Entry 8UCK (electron microscopy, 3.26 A resolution); this record covers chains a and b of the 10 polymer chains in the assembly.

# Chain a
Molecule: Cytochrome c oxidase subunit 1
Organism: Komagataella pastoris
UniProt: F2R0K8 (F2R0K8_KOMPC); numbering as in UniProt (aligned over 1-535)
Chain sequence (535 residues; numbered 1 to 535; the number before each row is that of its first residue):
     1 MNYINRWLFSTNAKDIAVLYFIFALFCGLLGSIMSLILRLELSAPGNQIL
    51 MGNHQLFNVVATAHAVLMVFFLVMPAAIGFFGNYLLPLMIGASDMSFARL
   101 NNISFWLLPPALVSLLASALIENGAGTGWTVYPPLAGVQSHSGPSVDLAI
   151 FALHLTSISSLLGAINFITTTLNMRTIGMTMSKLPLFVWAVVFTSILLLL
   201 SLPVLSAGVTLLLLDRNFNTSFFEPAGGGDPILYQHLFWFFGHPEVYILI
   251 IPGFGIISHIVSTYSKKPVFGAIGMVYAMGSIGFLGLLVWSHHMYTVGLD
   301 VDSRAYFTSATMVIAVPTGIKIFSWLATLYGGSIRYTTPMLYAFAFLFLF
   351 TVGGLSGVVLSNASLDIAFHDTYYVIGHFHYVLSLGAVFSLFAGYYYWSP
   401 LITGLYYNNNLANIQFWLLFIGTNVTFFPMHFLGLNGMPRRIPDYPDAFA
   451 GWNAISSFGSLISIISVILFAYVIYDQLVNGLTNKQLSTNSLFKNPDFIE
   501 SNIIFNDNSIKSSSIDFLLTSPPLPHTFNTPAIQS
Differences from the reference sequence: conflict Ile-4 (Met in F2R0K8), Ile-16 (Met in F2R0K8), Ile-22 (Met in F2R0K8), 34 further conflict positions vs the reference (F2R0K8) not listed
Metal / ion sites: Cu ion: His-243, His-293
Ligand contacts:
  - heme a (HEA), molecule 1: Phe-21, Ala-24, Leu-25, Gly-28, Leu-29, Ser-35, Leu-38, Arg-39, Leu-42, Phe-57, Ala-61, His-64, Ala-65, Met-68, Val-69, Leu-72, Trp-129, Tyr-373, Ile-376, Phe-379, His-380, Leu-383, Ser-384, Val-388, Leu-391, Phe-392, Tyr-395, Thr-426, Phe-427, Met-430, Arg-440, Arg-441, Ser-463, Val-467, Phe-470
  - heme a (HEA), molecule 2: Trp-129, Trp-239, His-243, Val-246, Tyr-247, Ile-250, His-292, His-293, Ile-314, Ala-315, Thr-318, Gly-319, Phe-323, Phe-350, Thr-351, Gly-354, Leu-355, Gly-357, Val-358, Leu-360, Ser-361, Asp-366, His-370, Val-375, His-378, Phe-379, Val-382, Leu-383, Arg-440
  - phosphatidylethanolamine (PTY), molecule 1: Ser-96, Phe-97, Ala-98, Arg-99, Leu-100, Ile-103, Ile-158, Leu-162
  - phosphatidylethanolamine (PTY), molecule 2: Phe-270, Ala-327, Tyr-330
  - phosphatidylethanolamine (PTY), molecule 3: Tyr-336, Phe-344, Trp-417, Phe-420, Ile-421

# Chain b
Molecule: Cytochrome c oxidase subunit 2
Organism: Komagataella pastoris
Chain sequence (236 residues; each row starts with the number of its first residue):
    14 DVPTPWGIFFQDSATPNMEGIIELHNNIMFYLVLILTFVSYILYTIIYNY
    64 SNATIVHKYMNHGQLIEIVWTTLPAVILLIIAFPSFILLYLCDEVISPAM
   114 TIKAIGLQWYWKYEYSDFINDDGEIVEFESYVIPEELLEDGQLRLLDVDA
   164 SVVVPVDTHIRFIVSSADVIHDFCVPALGVKVDASPGRLNQTSALIQREG
   214 VYYGQCSELCGVMHSAMPIKIEAVSLYEFINWLDEQ
Metal / ion sites: dinuclear copper ion: Cys-219, Cys-223, Met-230
Ligand contacts:
  - heme a (HEA): Ile-48, Val-52, Pro-87, Leu-91
  - phosphatidylethanolamine (PTY): Phe-51, Ile-55, Tyr-72, Met-73, Gly-76, Leu-78, Ile-79, Trp-83

# How chain a and chain b interact
Pairs across the interface (104):
  Pro-45(a) with Arg-157(b)
  His-54(a) with Val-225(b); Met-226(b)
  Asn-58(a) with Gly-224(b)
  Tyr-132(a) with Glu-221(b)
  Pro-134(a) with Val-182(b); Ile-183(b), hydrophobic
  Leu-135(a) with Cys-223(b)
  Pro-225(a) with Pro-199(b), hydrophobic
  Ile-232(a) with Arg-201(b)
  Lys-266(a) with Val-69(b)
  Lys-267(a) with His-70(b), hydrogen bond (side chain-backbone); Met-73(b), hydrogen bond (side chain-backbone); Asn-74(b), hydrogen bond
  Pro-268(a) with Asn-74(b)
  Phe-270(a) with Met-73(b); Asn-74(b); His-75(b)
  Gly-271(a) with Asn-74(b)
  Thr-296(a) with Lys-194(b); Asp-196(b), hydrogen bond (backbone-backbone)
  Val-297(a) with Asp-196(b); Arg-201(b); Asn-203(b), hydrogen bond (backbone-side chain)
  Gly-298(a) with Arg-201(b), hydrogen bond (backbone-side chain)
  Val-301(a) with Tyr-103(b), hydrophobic
  Asp-302(a) with Tyr-103(b), hydrogen bond
  Ala-305(a) with Phe-99(b)
  Thr-308(a) with Phe-99(b)
  Ser-309(a) with Phe-99(b)
  Met-312(a) with Leu-91(b)
  Val-316(a) with Leu-91(b), hydrophobic
  Ile-320(a) with Trp-83(b)
  Phe-323(a) with Trp-83(b), hydrophobic
  Leu-326(a) with Ile-59(b)
  Leu-329(a) with Ile-59(b)
  Tyr-330(a) with Ile-59(b), hydrophobic; Tyr-63(b), hydrogen bond
  Gly-331(a) with Ile-68(b)
  Gly-332(a) with Tyr-63(b)
  Ser-333(a) with Ala-66(b), hydrogen bond (side chain-backbone); Val-69(b)
  Ile-334(a) with Ile-59(b), hydrophobic; Tyr-63(b); Ser-64(b); Asn-65(b), hydrogen bond (backbone-backbone)
  Arg-335(a) with Asn-65(b)
  Tyr-336(a) with Ile-60(b); Ser-64(b)
  Phe-344(a) with Leu-56(b), hydrophobic; Ile-60(b), hydrophobic
  Phe-348(a) with Ser-53(b)
  Leu-355(a) with Leu-45(b)
  Val-359(a) with His-38(b); Leu-45(b), hydrophobic
  Asn-362(a) with Ile-41(b); Ser-98(b), hydrogen bond
  Ser-364(a) with Ile-34(b); Leu-101(b); Leu-102(b)
  Leu-365(a) with Ile-34(b); His-38(b); Ile-41(b), hydrophobic
  Ile-367(a) with Asn-30(b); Ile-34(b), hydrophobic; Gly-192(b); Lys-194(b)
  Phe-369(a) with Phe-23(b), hydrophobic
  His-370(a) with Lys-194(b); Glu-221(b)
  Asp-371(a) with Ser-220(b); Glu-221(b)
  Phe-432(a) with Gly-20(b); Ile-21(b)
  Leu-435(a) with Ile-21(b); Phe-22(b); Phe-23(b)
  Asn-436(a) with Pro-16(b); Thr-17(b), hydrogen bond (side chain-backbone); Phe-22(b); Gln-24(b), hydrogen bond (backbone-side chain)
  Pro-439(a) with Gln-218(b); Cys-219(b)
  Arg-440(a) with His-227(b), hydrogen bond (backbone-side chain)
  Arg-441(a) with Leu-222(b); His-227(b)
  Ile-442(a) with His-227(b); Ser-228(b)
  Pro-443(a) with Ser-228(b)
  Asp-444(a) with Arg-157(b), salt bridge; Ser-228(b)
  Tyr-445(a) with Arg-157(b), hydrogen bond (backbone-side chain)
  Pro-446(a) with Gln-218(b)
  Asp-447(a) with Arg-157(b), salt bridge
  Ala-448(a) with Pro-16(b), hydrophobic; Thr-17(b); Pro-18(b)
  Phe-449(a) with Pro-16(b), hydrophobic
  Gly-451(a) with Trp-19(b)
  Trp-452(a) with Trp-19(b), hydrophobic; Gly-20(b), hydrogen bond (side chain-backbone); Ile-21(b), hydrophobic
  Ile-455(a) with Trp-19(b), hydrophobic
  Phe-498(a) with Thr-67(b)
Interface residues without a listed pair, chain a (75 interface residues in all): Gly-46, Gln-55, Gly-126, Pro-231, Gln-235, Arg-304, Ser-324, Thr-351, Val-352, Ala-363, Ala-368, Thr-372
Interface residues without a listed pair, chain b (73 interface residues in all): Leu-37, Ile-48, Leu-49, Val-52, Ile-55, Lys-71, Gly-76, Thr-84, Ile-94, Ala-95, Leu-158, Leu-159, Asp-181, Asp-185, Val-195, Ser-198, Gly-200

# Summary
Chain a and chain b form an interface of 75 and 73 residues respectively; the contacts include 16 hydrogen
bonds and 2 salt bridges. Polar pairs include Asp-444(a)/Arg-157(b), Asp-447(a)/Arg-157(b) and
Lys-267(a)/His-70(b).
Here chain a is Cytochrome c oxidase subunit 1 and chain b is Cytochrome c oxidase subunit 2, both from
Komagataella pastoris. Entry 8UCK (Komagataella pastoris Cytochrome c oxidase (9 subunits) in complex with
human VMAT2) was determined by electron microscopy.
